Entry 5BRR (X-ray diffraction, 3.16 A resolution); this record covers chains I and E.

Chain I:
Protein: Plasminogen activator inhibitor 1
From: Homo sapiens
UniProtKB: P05121 (PAI1_HUMAN); residues 1-379 here correspond to UniProt positions 24-402 (UniProt number = residue number + 23)
Sequence (379 residues; row label = number of the first residue in the row):
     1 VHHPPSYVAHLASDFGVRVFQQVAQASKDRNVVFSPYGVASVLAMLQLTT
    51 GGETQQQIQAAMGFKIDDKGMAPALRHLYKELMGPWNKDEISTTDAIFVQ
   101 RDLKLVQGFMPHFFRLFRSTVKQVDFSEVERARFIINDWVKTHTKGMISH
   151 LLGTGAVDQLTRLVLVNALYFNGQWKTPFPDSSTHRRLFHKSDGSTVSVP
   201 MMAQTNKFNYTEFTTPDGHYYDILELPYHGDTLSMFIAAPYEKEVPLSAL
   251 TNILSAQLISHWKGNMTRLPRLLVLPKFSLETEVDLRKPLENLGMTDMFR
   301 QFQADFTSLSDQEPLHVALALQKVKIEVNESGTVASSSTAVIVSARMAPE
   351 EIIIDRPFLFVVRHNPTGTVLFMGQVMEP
Unresolved in the structure: 1-7
Differences from the reference sequence: engineered mutation His-150 (Asn173 in P05121), Thr-154 (Lys177 in P05121), Leu-319 (Gln342 in P05121), Ile-354 (Met377 in P05121)
UniProt features mapped onto this chain:
  - site: Arg-346, Met-347 (Reactive bond)
  - glycosylation (N-linked (GlcNAc...) asparagine): Asn-209, Asn-265, Asn-329
Covalently attached groups: covalent link Arg-115/Phe-302

Chain E:
Protein: Tissue-type plasminogen activator
From: Homo sapiens
Notes: EC 3.4.21.68
UniProtKB: P00750 (TPA_HUMAN); the construct lacks a stretch of the UniProt sequence and is renumbered around it, so the offset changes along the chain: 16-37 = UniProt 311-332; 38-60 = UniProt 338-360; 61-110 = UniProt 365-414; 111-169 = UniProt 419-477; 4 more segments
Sequence (252 residues; each row starts with the number of its first residue; note: 1 number in that range is skipped by the numbering (no residue carries it; nothing is unmodelled there); a row labelled like 37A-37E holds insertion residues (37A, then the next letters in order)):
    16 IKGGLFADIASHPWQAAIFAKH
37A-37E RRSPG
    38 ERFLCGGILISSCWILSAAHCFQ
60A-60D ERFP
    61 PHHLTVILGRTYRVVPGEEEQKFEVEKYIVHKEFDDDTYDNDIALLQLKS
110A-110D DSSR
   111 CAQESSVVRTVALPPADLQLPDWTECELSGYGKHEALSPFYSERLKEAHV
   161 RLYPSSRCT
169A-169B SQ
   170 HLLQRTVTDNMLCAGDT
186A-186H RSGGPQAN
   187 LHDACQGDAGGPLVCLNDGRMTLVGIISWGL
   219 GCG
  221A Q
   222 KDVPGVYTKVTNYLDWIRDNMRP
Unresolved in the structure: 244
Differences from the reference sequence: engineered mutation Ala-122 (Cys430 in P00750), Gln-173 (Asn483 in P00750), Ala-195 (Ser513 in P00750)
UniProt features mapped onto this chain:
  - active site (Charge relay system): His-57, Asp-102
  - site (Important for single-chain activity): Lys-156, Asp-194
Disulfide bonds: Cys-42/Cys-58, Cys-136/Cys-201, Cys-168/Cys-182, Cys-191/Cys-220
From the paper describing this entry:
  - mutagenesis - R39A, Y99L (10-fold): decreased binding to Plasminogen activator inhibitor 1 (chain I) (citing earlier work)
  - mutagenesis - S195A: abolished catalytic activity (proposed by the authors, not directly observed)

How chain I and chain E interact:
Residue-residue contacts - 58 pairs, chain I then chain E:
  Thr-205(I) / Gln-192(E)  hydrogen bond
  Lys-207(I) / Gln-60(E)  hydrogen bond
  Lys-207(I) / Asp-96(E)  hydrogen bond (side chain-backbone)
  Lys-207(I) / Tyr-99(E)  hydrogen bond
  Tyr-210(I) / Arg-37A(E)  hydrogen bond
  Tyr-210(I) / Arg-37B(E)
  Glu-212(I) / Arg-37A(E)  salt bridge
  Glu-212(I) / Arg-37B(E)  salt bridge
  Asp-222(I) / Arg-37B(E)  salt bridge
  Tyr-241(I) / Arg-37B(E)  hydrogen bond
  Leu-269(I) / Glu-60A(E)
  Pro-270(I) / Gln-60(E)
  Arg-271(I) / Arg-37A(E)
  Arg-271(I) / Glu-60A(E)  salt bridge
  Leu-272(I) / Lys-143(E)
  Ser-338(I) / Leu-172(E)
  Thr-339(I) / Arg-174(E)  hydrogen bond (backbone-side chain)
  Val-341(I) / Leu-217(E)
  Ile-342(I) / Ala-146(E)  hydrophobic
  Ile-342(I) / Gly-219(E)
  Val-343(I) / Ala-146(E)
  Val-343(I) / Gln-192(E)
  Ser-344(I) / Trp-215(E)
  Ser-344(I) / Gly-216(E)
  Ala-345(I) / His-57(E)
  Ala-345(I) / Tyr-99(E)
  Ala-345(I) / Ser-214(E)
  Ala-345(I) / Trp-215(E)  hydrophobic
  Arg-346(I) / His-57(E)  hydrogen bond (backbone-side chain)
  Arg-346(I) / Asp-189(E)  salt bridge
  Arg-346(I) / Ala-190(E)  hydrogen bond (side chain-backbone)
  Arg-346(I) / Cys-191(E)
  Arg-346(I) / Gln-192(E)
  Arg-346(I) / Gly-193(E)  hydrogen bond (backbone-backbone)
  Arg-346(I) / Asp-194(E)  hydrogen bond (backbone-backbone)
  Arg-346(I) / Ala-195(E)  hydrogen bond (backbone-backbone)
  Arg-346(I) / Ser-214(E)  hydrogen bond (backbone-backbone)
  Arg-346(I) / Trp-215(E)
  Arg-346(I) / Gly-216(E)
  Arg-346(I) / Gly-219(E)
  Met-347(I) / Leu-41(E)  hydrophobic
  Met-347(I) / Cys-42(E)  hydrophobic
  Met-347(I) / His-57(E)  hydrogen bond (backbone-side chain)
  Met-347(I) / Cys-58(E)
  Met-347(I) / Gln-192(E)
  Met-347(I) / Gly-193(E)
  Met-347(I) / Ala-195(E)
  Ala-348(I) / Arg-39(E)  hydrogen bond (backbone-side chain)
  Ala-348(I) / Phe-40(E)
  Ala-348(I) / Leu-41(E)  hydrogen bond (backbone-backbone)
  Ala-348(I) / Tyr-151(E)  hydrophobic
  Ala-348(I) / Gly-193(E)
  Pro-349(I) / Arg-39(E)
  Pro-349(I) / Tyr-151(E)
  Pro-349(I) / Gln-192(E)
  Glu-350(I) / Arg-37A(E)  salt bridge
  Glu-350(I) / Arg-39(E)  salt bridge
  Glu-350(I) / Glu-60A(E)
Also at the interface, not in a pair above, chain I (25 interface residues in all): Ser-183, Ala-340, Glu-351
Also at the interface, not in a pair above, chain E (34 interface residues in all): Leu-147, Pro-149, Gln-173, Cys-220, Gly-226
Interface features reported in the paper:
  - pairs named by the authors: Arg-37A(E)/Glu-350(I) (salt bridge), Glu-60A(E)/Arg-271(I) (salt bridge)
  - interface residues, chain I: Ser-331(I), Val-341(I)
  - interface residues, chain E: Tyr-151(E)

In short:
25 residues of chain I face 34 of chain E across their interface, with 16 hydrogen bonds and 7 salt bridges.
Polar contacts include Glu-212(I)/Arg-37B(E), Glu-212(I)/Arg-37A(E) and Asp-222(I)/Arg-37B(E). The paper
describes salt bridges between Arg-37A(E) and Glu-350(I) and Glu-60A(E) and Arg-271(I). From the paper: R39A
and Y99L of chain E reduce binding to Plasminogen activator inhibitor 1 (chain I); interface residues
Ser-331(I), Val-341(I) and Tyr-151(E).
Chain I is Plasminogen activator inhibitor 1 and chain E is Tissue-type plasminogen activator, both from Homo
sapiens; the structure, Michaelis complex of tPA-S195A:PAI-1, was determined by X-ray diffraction.
